PDB entry 4P0B | X-ray diffraction, 2.70 A resolution | chains A and B

== Chain A ==
Molecule: E3 ubiquitin-protein ligase RNF31
From: Homo sapiens
Notes: EC 6.3.2.-
Reference sequence: Q96EP0 (RNF31_HUMAN); residue numbers follow UniProt; this construct covers 1-179
Amino-acid sequence (184 residues; numbered -4 to 179; the number before each row is that of its first residue; numbers below 1 keep their minus sign (Gly-4 is residue -4)):
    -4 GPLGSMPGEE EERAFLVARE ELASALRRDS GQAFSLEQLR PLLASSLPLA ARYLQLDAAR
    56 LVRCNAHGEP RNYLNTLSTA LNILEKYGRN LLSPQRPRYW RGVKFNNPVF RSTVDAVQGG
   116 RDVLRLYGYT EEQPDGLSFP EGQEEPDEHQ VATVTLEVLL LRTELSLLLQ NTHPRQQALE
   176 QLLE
Not modelled in the structure: -4 to 4, 128-131, 178-179
Differences from the reference sequence: expression tag (-4 to 0)
Curated features (UniProtKB/Swiss-Prot):
  - natural variant: Leu72 (L72P: In IMD115)
  - mutagenesis: Tyr82 (Y82A: Abolished interaction with OTULIN; Y82F: Reduced interaction with OTULIN), Asn85 (N85A: Reduced interaction with OTULIN), Lys99 (K99E: Reduced interaction with OTULIN), Asn101 (N101R: Does not affect interaction with OTULIN), Asn102 (N102A: Abolished interaction with SPATA2; N102D: Abolished interaction with OTULIN), Val104 (V104A: Reduced interaction with OTULIN)

== Chain B ==
Molecule: Ubiquitin thioesterase otulin
From: Homo sapiens
Reference sequence: Q96BN8 (OTUL_HUMAN); residues 52-61 here = UniProt positions 52-61
Amino-acid sequence (10 residues; each row starts with the number of its first residue):
    52 EEDMYRAADE
Not modelled in the structure: 52-53, 58-61
Curated features (UniProtKB/Swiss-Prot):
  - motif: Glu52 to Arg57 (PIM motif)
  - modified residue: Tyr56 (Phosphotyrosine)
  - mutagenesis: Asp54 (D54A: Reduced interaction with RNF31), Met55 (M55D: Abolished interaction with RNF31), Tyr56 (Y56A/D: Abolished interaction with RNF31; Y56E/F/W: Strongly reduced interaction with RNF31)

== How chain A and chain B interact ==
Contacting residue pairs (16):
  Ile78(A) - Met55(B)
  Tyr82(A) - Met55(B)  hydrogen bond (side chain-backbone)
  Tyr82(A) - Tyr56(B)  hydrophobic
  Asn85(A) - Tyr56(B)  hydrogen bond
  Pro92(A) - Tyr56(B)
  Tyr94(A) - Tyr56(B)
  Trp95(A) - Tyr56(B)
  Gly97(A) - Tyr56(B)
  Lys99(A) - Tyr56(B)
  Lys99(A) - Arg57(B)
  Asn102(A) - Asp54(B)  hydrogen bond (side chain-backbone)
  Asn102(A) - Met55(B)
  Asn102(A) - Tyr56(B)
  Asn102(A) - Arg57(B)
  Val104(A) - Asp54(B)
  Tyr124(A) - Tyr56(B)
Interface residues without a listed pair, chain A (14 interface residues in all): Lys81, Val98, Pro103

== Overview ==
14 residues of chain A and 4 residues of chain B are in contact, with 3 hydrogen bonds. Polar pairs include
Tyr82(A)-Met55(B), Asn85(A)-Tyr56(B) and Asn102(A)-Asp54(B). Curated annotation (UniProt) lists 6 mutagenesis
sites on chain A; 3 mutagenesis sites on chain B.
Here chain A is E3 ubiquitin-protein ligase RNF31 and chain B is Ubiquitin thioesterase otulin, both from Homo
sapiens. Entry 4P0B (Crystal structure of HOIP PUB domain in complex with OTULIN PIM) was determined by X-ray
diffraction together with 4P09 and 4P0A from the same study.
